Entry 6U5B (electron microscopy, 3.50 A resolution); this record covers chains Q and E of the 60 polymer chains in the assembly.

Chain Q (and E):
Name: Sheath PA0622
From: Pseudomonas aeruginosa (strain ATCC 15692 / DSM 22644 / CIP 104116 / JCM 14847 / LMG 12228 / 1C / PRS 101 / PAO1)
Notes: chain E of this document is another copy of the same molecule, construct and numbering; everything in this record applies to it too
Reference sequence: G3XD39 (G3XD39_PSEAE); residues 1-386 here = UniProt positions 1-386
Chain sequence (386 residues; numbered 1 to 386; the number before each row is that of its first residue):
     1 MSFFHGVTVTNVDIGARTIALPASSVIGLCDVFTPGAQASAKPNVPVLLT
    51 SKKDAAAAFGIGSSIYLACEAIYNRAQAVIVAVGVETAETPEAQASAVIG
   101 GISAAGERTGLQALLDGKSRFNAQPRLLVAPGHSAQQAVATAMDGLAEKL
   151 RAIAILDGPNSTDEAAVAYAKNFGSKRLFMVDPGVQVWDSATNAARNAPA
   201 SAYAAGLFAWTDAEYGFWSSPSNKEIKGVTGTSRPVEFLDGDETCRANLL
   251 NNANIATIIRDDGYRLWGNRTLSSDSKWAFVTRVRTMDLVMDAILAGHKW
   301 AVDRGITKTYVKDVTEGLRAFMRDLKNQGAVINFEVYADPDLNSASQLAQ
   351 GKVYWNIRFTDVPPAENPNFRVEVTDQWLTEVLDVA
Disordered / not traced: 1, 384-386

Chain Q / chain E interface:
Contacting residue pairs - 92 pairs, chain Q then chain E:
  Gly-106(Q) / Arg-246(E)
  Arg-108(Q) / Arg-246(E)
  Leu-115(Q) / Glu-237(E)
  Leu-115(Q) / Leu-239(E)  hydrophobic
  Asp-116(Q) / Pro-235(E)
  Asp-116(Q) / Glu-237(E)
  Asp-116(Q) / Arg-246(E)  salt bridge
  Lys-118(Q) / Glu-237(E)
  Lys-118(Q) / Arg-260(E)
  Ser-119(Q) / Pro-235(E)
  Ser-119(Q) / Val-236(E)
  Ser-119(Q) / Glu-237(E)  hydrogen bond
  Ser-119(Q) / Ile-259(E)
  Ser-119(Q) / Arg-260(E)
  Arg-120(Q) / Pro-235(E)
  Arg-120(Q) / Asp-261(E)
  Arg-120(Q) / Asp-262(E)
  Phe-121(Q) / Asp-261(E)
  Asn-122(Q) / Asp-261(E)  hydrogen bond (backbone-side chain)
  Gln-124(Q) / Leu-239(E)
  Glu-148(Q) / Asp-240(E)
  Lys-149(Q) / Leu-239(E)
  Lys-149(Q) / Glu-243(E)
  Arg-151(Q) / Asp-240(E)  salt bridge
  Lys-277(Q) / Val-374(E)  hydrogen bond (side chain-backbone)
  Arg-283(Q) / Val-374(E)  hydrogen bond (side chain-backbone)
  Met-287(Q) / Val-372(E)  hydrophobic
  Met-287(Q) / Val-374(E)  hydrophobic
  Met-291(Q) / Phe-370(E)  hydrophobic
  Met-291(Q) / Val-372(E)  hydrophobic
  Lys-299(Q) / Asn-223(E)  hydrogen bond (backbone-side chain)
  Lys-299(Q) / Arg-260(E)
  Lys-299(Q) / Arg-265(E)
  Ala-301(Q) / Ala-365(E)
  Ala-301(Q) / Pro-368(E)
  Val-302(Q) / Ser-222(E)
  Val-302(Q) / Asn-223(E)
  Val-302(Q) / Ala-365(E)
  Asp-303(Q) / Ser-220(E)
  Asp-303(Q) / Pro-221(E)
  Asp-303(Q) / Ser-222(E)  hydrogen bond
  Asp-303(Q) / Asn-223(E)  hydrogen bond (side chain-backbone)
  Asp-303(Q) / Lys-224(E)  salt bridge
  Gly-305(Q) / Pro-363(E)
  Gly-305(Q) / Pro-364(E)
  Gly-305(Q) / Ala-365(E)
  Ile-306(Q) / Pro-363(E)  hydrogen bond (backbone-backbone)
  Ile-306(Q) / Ala-365(E)  hydrophobic
  Tyr-310(Q) / Ala-365(E)
  Leu-318(Q) / Phe-370(E)  hydrophobic
  Ile-332(Q) / Trp-378(E)
  Ile-332(Q) / Val-382(E)  hydrophobic
  Asn-333(Q) / Trp-378(E)
  Glu-335(Q) / Trp-378(E)
  Asp-339(Q) / Arg-371(E)  salt bridge
  Leu-348(Q) / Pro-363(E)
  Ala-349(Q) / Phe-280(E)
  Ala-349(Q) / Pro-363(E)  hydrophobic
  Gln-350(Q) / Arg-270(E)
  Gln-350(Q) / Phe-280(E)
  Gln-350(Q) / Glu-366(E)
  Gly-351(Q) / Pro-364(E)
  Gly-351(Q) / Ala-365(E)
  Gly-351(Q) / Glu-366(E)
  Gly-351(Q) / Asn-367(E)  hydrogen bond (backbone-backbone)
  Lys-352(Q) / Asn-367(E)
  Lys-352(Q) / Asn-369(E)
  Val-353(Q) / Asn-367(E)
  Val-353(Q) / Pro-368(E)
  Val-353(Q) / Asn-369(E)  hydrogen bond (backbone-backbone)
  Tyr-354(Q) / Asn-369(E)
  Tyr-354(Q) / Arg-371(E)
  Trp-355(Q) / Pro-368(E)  hydrophobic
  Trp-355(Q) / Asn-369(E)  hydrogen bond (backbone-backbone)
  Trp-355(Q) / Phe-370(E)
  Trp-355(Q) / Arg-371(E)  hydrogen bond (backbone-backbone)
  Asn-356(Q) / Arg-371(E)  hydrogen bond
  Ile-357(Q) / Arg-371(E)  hydrogen bond (backbone-backbone)
  Ile-357(Q) / Val-372(E)
  Ile-357(Q) / Glu-373(E)  hydrogen bond (backbone-backbone)
  Arg-358(Q) / Glu-373(E)  salt bridge
  Arg-358(Q) / Thr-375(E)
  Arg-358(Q) / Gln-377(E)  hydrogen bond
  Arg-358(Q) / Trp-378(E)
  Phe-359(Q) / Val-372(E)  hydrophobic
  Phe-359(Q) / Glu-373(E)
  Phe-359(Q) / Val-374(E)
  Phe-359(Q) / Thr-375(E)  hydrogen bond (backbone-backbone)
  Thr-360(Q) / Thr-375(E)  hydrogen bond (side chain-backbone)
  Thr-360(Q) / Asp-376(E)
  Thr-360(Q) / Trp-378(E)
  Asp-361(Q) / Val-374(E)
Also at the interface, not in a pair above, chain Q (49 interface residues in all): Ala-105, Trp-278, Leu-295, Phe-334, Leu-342, Pro-363
Also at the interface, not in a pair above, chain E (44 interface residues in all): Thr-162, Thr-244, Tyr-264, Trp-267, Asn-269, Ile-332, Val-362, Leu-379

Summary:
Chain Q and chain E form an interface of 49 and 44 residues respectively; the contacts include 18 hydrogen
bonds and 5 salt bridges. Polar contacts include Asp-116(Q)/Arg-246(E), Arg-151(Q)/Asp-240(E) and
Asp-303(Q)/Lys-224(E).
Chain Q and chain E are both Sheath PA0622 (Pseudomonas aeruginosa (strain ATCC 15692 / DSM 22644 / CIP 104116
/ JCM 14847 / LMG 12228 / 1C / PRS 101 / PAO1)); the structure, CryoEM Structure of Pyocin R2 - precontracted
- baseplate, was determined by electron microscopy, deposited together with 6PYT, 6U5F, 6U5J and 6U5K.
